PDB entry 4Y0O | X-ray diffraction, 2.37 A resolution | chain A

# Chain A
Protein: Beta-lactamase
Organism: Acinetobacter baumannii
Notes: EC 3.5.2.6
UniProt: Q2TR58 (Q2TR58_ACIBA); residues 1-280 here = UniProt positions 1-280
Chain sequence (280 residues; row label = number of the first residue in the row):
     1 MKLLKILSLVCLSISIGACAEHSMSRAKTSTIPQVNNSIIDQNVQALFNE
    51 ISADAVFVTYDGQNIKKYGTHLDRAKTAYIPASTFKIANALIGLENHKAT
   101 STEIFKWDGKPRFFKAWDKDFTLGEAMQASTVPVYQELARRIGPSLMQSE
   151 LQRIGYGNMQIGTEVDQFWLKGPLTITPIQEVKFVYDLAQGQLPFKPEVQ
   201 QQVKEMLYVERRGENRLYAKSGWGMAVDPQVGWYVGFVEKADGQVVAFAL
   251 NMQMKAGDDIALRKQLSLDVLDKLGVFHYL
Unresolved in the structure: 1-37
Modified / non-standard residues: Lys-86 (lysine nz-carboxylic acid; KCX)
Curated features (UniProtKB/Swiss-Prot):
  - active site: Ser-83 (Acyl-ester intermediate)
  - binding site (a beta-lactam): Ser-83, Lys-86, Ser-130, Ser-221, Trp-223, Arg-263
  - modified residue: Lys-86 (N6-carboxylysine)
  - lipidation: Cys-19 (N-palmitoyl cysteine)
  - mutagenesis: Ser-83 (S83A: Reduces catalytic activity about 500-fold with respect to nitrocefin. Slightly reduces thermal stability), Phe-113 (F113A: Reduces catalytic efficiency about 30-fold with respect to oxacillin, and about 5-fold with respect to penicillins and imipenem ...), Phe-114 (F114A: Reduces catalytic efficiency about 70-fold with respect to oxacillin, but similar catalytic efficiency to wild-type with respect to penicillins and imipenem ...), Trp-169 (W169A: Reduces catalytic activity about 5-fold with respect to nitrocefin. Reduces thermal stability), Met-225 (M225A: Similar catalytic efficiency to wild-type with respect to penicillins, oxacillin and imipenem ...)
What the authors report for this chain:
  - post-translational modification sites: Lys-86
  - contacts within the chain: Ser-83/Ser-130 (hydrogen bond), Ser-130/Lys-220 (hydrogen bond)
  - catalytic residues: Ser-83, Trp-223
  - mutagenesis - F113A (5-fold), F114A (5-fold): decreased catalytic activity on imipenem
  - mutagenesis - F113A, F114A (36-fold): decreased catalytic activity on oxacillin
  - mutagenesis - M225A: unchanged catalytic activity
  - catalytic residues: Lys-86 (citing earlier work)

# In short
Curated annotation (UniProt) lists active-site residue Ser-83, 6 beta-lactam-binding residues and 5
mutagenesis sites. The paper reports catalytic residues Ser-83, Trp-223 and Lys-86; F113A and F114A reduce
catalytic activity on imipenem.
Chain A is Beta-lactamase (Acinetobacter baumannii); the structure, Crystal structure of OXA-58, a carbapenem
hydrolyzing Class D beta-lactamase from Acinetobacter baumanii, was determined by X-ray diffraction, deposited
together with 4Y0T and 4Y0U.
